8WCB - chains A and S of the 5 polymer chains in the assembly; structure by electron microscopy, 3.10 A resolution.

[Chain A]
Protein: Engineered G-alpha-q subunit
Source organism: Homo sapiens
Amino-acid sequence (361 residues; row label = number of the first residue in the row; note: 26 numbers in that range are skipped by the numbering (no residue carries them; nothing is unmodelled there)):
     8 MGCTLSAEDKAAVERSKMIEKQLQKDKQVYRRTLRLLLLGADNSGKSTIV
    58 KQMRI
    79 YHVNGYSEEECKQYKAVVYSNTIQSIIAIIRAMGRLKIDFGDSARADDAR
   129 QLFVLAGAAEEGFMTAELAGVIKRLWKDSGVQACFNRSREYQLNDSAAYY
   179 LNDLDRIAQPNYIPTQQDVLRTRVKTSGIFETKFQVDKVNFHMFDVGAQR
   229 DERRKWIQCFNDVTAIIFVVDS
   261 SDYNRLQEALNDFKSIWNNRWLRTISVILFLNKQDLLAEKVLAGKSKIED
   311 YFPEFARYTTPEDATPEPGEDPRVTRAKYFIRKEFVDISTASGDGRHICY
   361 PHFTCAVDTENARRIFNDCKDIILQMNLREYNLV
Disordered / not traced: 8-14, 79-203, 228, 261-263, 304, 321-322, 353-354

[Chain S]
Protein: scFv16
Source organism: synthetic construct
Notes: antibody fragment or engineered binder
Amino-acid sequence (285 residues; row label = number of the first residue in the row; note: 15 numbers in that range are skipped by the numbering (no residue carries them; nothing is unmodelled there); a row labelled like 119A-119P holds insertion residues (119A, then the next letters in order); numbers below 1 keep their minus sign (Met-36 is residue -36)):
   -36 MLLVNQSHQGFNKEHTSKMVSAIVLYVLLAAAAHSAFAVQLVESGGGLVQ
    14 PGGSRKLSCSASGFAFSSFGMHWVRQAPEKGLEWVAYISSGSGTIYYADT
    64 VKGRFTISRDDPKNTLFLQMTSLRSEDTAMYYCVRSIYYYGSSPFDFWGQ
   114 GTTLTV
119A-119P SAGGGGSGGGGSGGGG
   135 SADIVMTQATSSVPVTPGESVSISCRSSKSLLHSNGNTYLYWFLQRPGQS
   185 PQLLIYRMSNLASGVPDRFSGSGSGTAFTLTISRLEAEDVGVYYCMQHLE
   235 YPLTFGAGTKLEL
Disordered / not traced: -36 to 1, 119A-119P, 148-149
Disulfides: Cys22-Cys96, Cys159-Cys229

[Interface between chain A and chain S]
Contacting residue pairs (14; chain A residue first):
  Glu15(A) - Tyr101(S)
  Glu15(A) - His232(S)
  Ala18(A) - Tyr50(S)
  Ala18(A) - Tyr101(S)  hydrophobic
  Ala19(A) - Tyr101(S)
  Glu21(A) - Tyr50(S)
  Glu21(A) - Ser52(S)  hydrogen bond
  Glu21(A) - Thr57(S)  hydrogen bond
  Arg22(A) - Ser31(S)  hydrogen bond
  Arg22(A) - Tyr101(S)
  Arg22(A) - Tyr102(S)
  Met25(A) - Ser53(S)  hydrogen bond
  Met25(A) - Gly54(S)  hydrogen bond (side chain-backbone)
  Met25(A) - Gly56(S)
Interface residues without a listed pair, chain A (7 interface residues in all): Asp16
Interface residues without a listed pair, chain S (13 interface residues in all): Ser55, Tyr173, Leu233

[In short]
7 residues of chain A face 13 of chain S across their interface; the contacts include 5 hydrogen bonds. Among
the polar pairs are Glu21(A)-Ser52(S), Glu21(A)-Thr57(S) and Arg22(A)-Ser31(S).
Chain A is Engineered G-alpha-q subunit (Homo sapiens) and chain S is scFv16 (synthetic construct); the
structure, Cryo-EM structure of the CHA-bound mTAAR1-Gq complex, was determined by electron microscopy (same
publication as 8WC3, 8WC4, 8WC5, 8WC6, 8WC7, 8WC8, 8WC9 and 8WCA).
